Entry 7TAO (electron microscopy, 3.20 A resolution); this record covers chains F and G of the 15 polymer chains in the assembly.

Chain F (and G):
Molecule: V-type proton ATPase subunit c
Organism: Saccharomyces cerevisiae
Notes: chain G of this document is another copy of the same molecule, construct and numbering; everything in this record applies to it too
Reference sequence: P25515 (VATL1_YEAST); residue numbers follow UniProt; this construct covers 1-160
Amino-acid sequence (160 residues; numbered 1 to 160; the number before each row is that of its first residue):
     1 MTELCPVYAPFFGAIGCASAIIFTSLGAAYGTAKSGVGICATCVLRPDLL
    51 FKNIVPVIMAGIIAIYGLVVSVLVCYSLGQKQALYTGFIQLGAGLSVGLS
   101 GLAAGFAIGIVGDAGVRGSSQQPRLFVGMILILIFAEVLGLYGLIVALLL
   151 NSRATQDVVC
Not modelled in the structure: 160
Disulfides: C17-C75
Residues lining bound ligands:
  - WEV ((5R)-2,4-dideoxy-1-C-{(2S,3R,4S)-3-hydroxy-4-[(2R,3S,4E,6E,9R,10S,11R,12E,14Z)-10-hydroxy-3,15-dimethoxy-7,9,11,13-tetramethyl-16-oxo-1-oxacyclohexadeca-4,6,12,14-tetraen-2-yl]pentan-2-yl}-4-methyl-5-propan-2-yl-alpha-D-threo-pentopyranose), molecule 1: F51, I54, V55, I58, G61, I62, I65
  - WEV, molecule 2: L131, I134, F135, V138, Y142
UniProt features mapped onto this chain:
  - site: E137 (Essential for proton translocation)
  - mutagenesis: E137 (E137D: Partial inactivation; E137Q/V/K: Inactivation)
Reported in the primary citation:
  - binding site for WEV: F51, I54, V55, I58, G61, I65, L131, I134, F135, V138, Y142

How chain F and chain G interact:
Contacting residue pairs (70; chain F residue first):
  E3(F) with M1(G), hydrogen bond (side chain-backbone); V7(G)
  L4(F) with V7(G), hydrophobic; Q80(G); K81(G)
  A83(F) with Q80(G)
  L84(F) with V7(G), hydrophobic
  Y85(F) with P10(G), hydrophobic; L78(G), hydrophobic; G79(G); Q80(G)
  F88(F) with V7(G); Y8(G), hydrophobic; P10(G); F11(G); A14(G)
  I89(F) with L78(G), hydrophobic
  G92(F) with A18(G)
  L95(F) with I22(G)
  S96(F) with I21(G); I22(G)
  L99(F) with I22(G), hydrophobic; L26(G)
  S100(F) with I21(G); S25(G)
  A103(F) with S25(G); L26(G), hydrophobic; A29(G)
  A107(F) with A29(G)
  I110(F) with A33(G), hydrophobic; V37(G)
  V111(F) with T32(G); A33(G), hydrophobic
  A114(F) with V37(G), hydrophobic; C40(G)
  G115(F) with C40(G)
  G118(F) with V44(G)
  Q122(F) with C43(G); V44(G); P47(G)
  R124(F) with L50(G)
  L125(F) with C40(G); C43(G), hydrophobic; V44(G)
  V127(F) with F51(G), hydrophobic
  G128(F) with L50(G)
  L131(F) with F51(G), hydrophobic
  I132(F) with T32(G); G36(G); I39(G), hydrophobic; I54(G), hydrophobic
  F135(F) with V57(G), hydrophobic; I58(G), hydrophobic
  L139(F) with A28(G), hydrophobic; A29(G); A64(G), hydrophobic
  Y142(F) with I21(G), hydrophobic; A64(G), hydrophobic; I65(G); L68(G), hydrophobic
  V146(F) with L68(G), hydrophobic; S71(G)
  L149(F) with V72(G), hydrophobic; Y76(G)
  L150(F) with C75(G), hydrophobic
  R153(F) with C75(G), hydrogen bond (side chain-backbone); Y76(G), hydrogen bond (side chain-backbone); L78(G), hydrogen bond (side chain-backbone)
  V158(F) with Q80(G)
  V159(F) with Q80(G), hydrogen bond (backbone-side chain)
Other interface residues (no listed pair), chain F (41 interface residues in all): L91, Q121, A136, G143, I145, D157
Other interface residues (no listed pair), chain G (41 interface residues in all): I15, C17, L45

In short:
The chain F/chain G interface involves 41 residues from each chain; the contacts include 5 hydrogen bonds.
Among the polar pairs are E3(F)-M1(G), R153(F)-C75(G) and R153(F)-Y76(G). Ligands of chain F: compound WEV.
UniProt lists one mutagenesis site on chain F. From the paper: a binding site for WEV at F51(F), I54(F) and
V55(F) among others.
Chain F and chain G are both V-type proton ATPase subunit c (Saccharomyces cerevisiae); the structure, Cryo-EM
structure of bafilomycin A1 bound to yeast VO V-ATPase, was determined by electron microscopy, deposited
together with 7TAP.
